8P8W - chains 3 and u of the 58 polymer chains in the assembly; structure by electron microscopy, 8.70 A resolution (very low resolution: no residue pairs are listed; an interface is given only as per-side residue counts).

[Chain 3]
Molecule: 23S ribosomal RNA
From: Mycoplasmoides pneumoniae M129
Sequence (2907 nucleotides; row label = number of the first residue in the row):
     1 UACAAUAAGU UACUAAGGGC UUAUGGUGGA UGCCUUGGCA CUAAUAGGCG AUGAAGGACG
    61 UGUUAACCUG CGAUAAGCUU CGGGUAGGUG GUAAGAACCU CAGAUCCGGA GAUUUCCGAA
   121 UGGAGCAAUC CGGUAGUUGG AAACAGCUAU CAUUAAUUGA UGAAUAAAUA GUCAAUUAAA
   181 GCAAUACGUG GUGAAGUGAA ACAUCUCAGU AGCCACAGGA AAAGAAAACG AAUGUGAUUC
   241 CGUGUGUAGU GGCGAGCGAA AGCGGAACAG GCCAAACUUA UCAUUAGAUA GGGGUUGUAG
   301 GGCUUGCAAU GUGGACUUGA AAACGAUAGA AGAAGCUGUU GGAAAGCAGC GCGCAAAAGG
   361 GUGAUAGCCC CGUAUUUGAA AUUGUUUUCA UACCUAGCGA GAUCCCUGAG UAGCUCGGAA
   421 AACGUUAUUU UGAGUGAAUC UGCCCAGACC AUUGGGUAAG CCUAAAUACU AAUUAGUGAC
   481 CGAUAGCGAA ACAGUACCGU GAGGGAAAGG UGAAAAGAAC CCAGAGAUGG GAGUGAAAUA
   541 GAUUCUGAAA CCAUAUGCCU ACAACGUGUC AGAGCACAUU AAUGUGUGAU GGCGUGCGUU
   601 UUGAAGUAUG AGCCGGCGAG UUAUGAUAGC AAGCGUUAGU UAACCAGGAG AUGGGGAGCU
   661 GUAGCGAAAG CGAGUUUUAA AAGAGCGUUU GUUUGUUAUU AUAGACCCGA AACGGGUUGA
   721 GCUAGUCAUG AGCAGGUUGA AGGUUGAGUA ACAUCAACUG GAGGACCGAA CCGACUCUCG
   781 UUGAAACGAU AGCGGAUGAC UUGUGAUUAG GGGUGAAAUU CCAAUCGAAA UCCGUGAUAG
   841 CUGGUUCUCG UCGAAAUAGC UUUAAGGCUA GCGUGAGAUC ACAAAUAAGU GGAGGUAAAG
   901 CUACUGAAUG UAUGAUGGCG CCACCUAGGC GUACUGAAUA CAAUUAAACU CUGAAUGCCA
   961 UUUAUUUUAU UCUCGCAGUC AGACAGUGGG GGAUAAGCUU CAUUGUCAAG AGGGGAAGAG
  1021 CCCAGAUCAU UAAAUAAGGU CCCCAAAAUA UACUAAGUGG AAAAGGAUGU GAAAGUGCUA
  1081 AAACAGCAAG GAUGUUGGCU UAGAAGCAGC CAUCGUUUAA AGAGUGCGUA ACAGCUCACU
  1141 UGUCGAGUGU UUUUGCGCCG AAGAUGUAAC GGGGCUAAGU AUAUUACCGA AUUUAUGGAU
  1201 AAGAUUUAUA UCUUGUGGUA GACGAGCGUU GUAUUGGAGU UGAAGUCAAA GCGUGAGCAU
  1261 UGGUGGAUCC AAUACAAGUG AGAAUGCCGG CAUGAGUAAC GCUUGGGAGU GAGAAUCUCC
  1321 CAAACCGAUU GACUAAGGUU UCCUGGACCA GGGUCGUCCU UCCAGGGUUA GUCUGGACCU
  1381 AAGCUGAGGC UGAAAAGCGU AGGCGAUGGA CAACAGGUUA AUAUUCCUGU ACUUACAGUU
  1441 AGACUGAUGG AGUGACAAAG AAGGUUUUCC ACCCCCAUAA UUGGAUUUGG GGAUAAAUCA
  1501 UAAGGUGGUA CAAUAGGCAA AUCCGUUGUG CAUAACAUUG AGUGAUGAUG UCGAGUGAAU
  1561 GAGUGAUCAA GUAGCGAAGG UGGUAUUAAU CAUGCUUUCA AGAAAAGCUU CUAGGGUUAA
  1621 UCUAGCUGUA ACCAGUACCG AGAACGAACA CACGUAGUCA AGGAGAGGAU CCUAAGGUUA
  1681 GCGAGUGAAC UAUAGCCAAG GAACUCUGCA AAUUAACCCC GUAAGUUAGC GAGAAGGGGU
  1741 GCUUAUGUAA AAGUAAGCCG CAGUGAAGAA CGAGGGGGGA CUGUUUAACU AAAACACAAC
  1801 UCUAUGCCAA ACCGUAAGGU GAUGUAUAUG GGGUGACACC UGCCCAGUGC UGGAAGGUUA
  1861 AAGAAGGAGG UUAGCGCAAG CGAAGCUUUU AACUGAAGCC CCAGUGAACG GCGGCCGUAA
  1921 CUAUAACGGU CCUAAGGUAG CGAAAUUCCU AGUCGGGUAA AUUCCGUCCC GCUUGAAUGG
  1981 UGUAACCAUC UCUUGACUGU CUCGGCUAUA GACUCGGUGA AAUCCAGGUA CGGGUGAAGA
  2041 CACCCGUUAG GCGCAACGGG ACGGAAAGAC CCCGUGAAGC UUUACUGUAG CUUAAUAUUG
  2101 AUCAGGACAU UAUCAUGUAG AGAAUAGGUA GGAGCAAUCG AUGCAAGUUC GCUAGGACUU
  2161 GUUGAUGCGA AAGGUGGAAU ACUACCCUUG GUUGUGUGCU GUUCUAAUUG GUAACUGUUA
  2221 UCCAGUUUCA AGACAGUGUU AGGUGGGCAG UUUGACUGGG GCGGUCGCCU CCUAAAAGGU
  2281 AACGGAGGCG UACAAAGGUA CCUUCAGUAC GGUUGGAAAU CGUAUGUAGA GUGUAAUGGU
  2341 GUAAGGGUGC UUGACUGUGA GACAUACAGG UCGAACAGGU GAGAAAUCAG GUCAUAGUGA
  2401 UCCGGUGGUC CAGUAUGGAA UGGCCAUCGC UCAACGGAUA AAAGCUACUC CGGGGAUAAC
  2461 AGGCUGAUAC UGCCCAAGAG UUCAUAUCGA CGGCAGUGUU UGGCACCUCG AUGUCGACUC
  2521 AUCUCAUCCU CGAGCUGAAG CAGGUUCGAA GGGUUCGGCU GUUCGCCGAU UAAAGAGAUA
  2581 CGUGAGUUGG GUUCAAACCG UCGUGAGACA GGUUGGUCCC UAUCUAUUGU GCCCGUAGGA
  2641 AGAUUGAAGA GUGUUGCUUC UAGUACGAGA GGACCGAAGC GAGGACACCU CUUAUGCUCC
  2701 AGUUGUAGCG CCAGCUGCAC CGCUGGGUAG UAACGUGUCU AUUAGAUAAA CGCUGAAAGC
  2761 AUCUAAGUGU GAAACUAUCU CAAAGAUUAA UCUUCCCAUU UCGCAAGAAA GUAAGAGCCG
  2821 UCAAAGACGA UGACGUUGAU AGGUUACAGG UGUAAGCAUA GUGAUAUGUU GAGCUGAGUA
  2881 AUACUAAUUG CUCGAGGACU UAUUGGA
Unresolved in the structure: 1-7, 2901-2907
Modified residues: 1MG (1N-methylguanosine-5'-monophosphate) at position 783; OMG (o2'-methylguanosine-5'-monophosphate) at position 2259; 2MA (2-methyladenosine-5'-monophosphate) at position 2511
Bound ions: Mg2+ site 1: A16, G17; Mg2+ site 2 near G196 (its only coordinating residue here); Mg2+ site 3 near U197 (its only coordinating residue here); Mg2+ site 4: A201, C202; Mg2+ site 5 near A222 (its only coordinating residue here); Mg2+ site 6 near A331 (its only coordinating residue here); Mg2+ site 7 near A333 (its only coordinating residue here); Mg2+ site 8 near A366 (its only coordinating residue here); Mg2+ site 9: U428, C445; Mg2+ site 10 near G442 (its only coordinating residue here); Mg2+ site 11: G447, A2415; Mg2+ site 12 near A458 (its only coordinating residue here); 133 more Mg2+ sites not listed; 1 more K+ sites not listed
Small-molecule neighbours: chloramphenicol (CLM): G2068, A2069, A2459, C2460, 2MA_2511, U2512, G2513, U2514, U2593

[Chain u]
Name: 50S ribosomal protein L27
From: Mycoplasmoides pneumoniae M129
UniProtKB: P75458 (RL27_MYCPN); residue numbers follow UniProt; this construct covers 1-104
Chain sequence (104 residues; row label = number of the first residue in the row):
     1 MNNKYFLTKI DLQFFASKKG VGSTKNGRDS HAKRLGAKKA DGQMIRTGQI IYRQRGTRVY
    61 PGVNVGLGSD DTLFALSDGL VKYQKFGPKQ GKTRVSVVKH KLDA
Unresolved in the structure: 1-3

[Interface between chain 3 and chain u]
At this resolution (9 A) residue pairs are not listed: 59 residues of chain 3 and 51 of chain u lie at the interface.

[Summary]
59 residues of chain 3 face 51 of chain u across their interface. Chain 3 binds chloramphenicol. A16(3) and
G17(3) form the Mg2+ site 1. The Mg2+ site 4 is built by A201(3) and C202(3).
Chain 3 is 23S ribosomal RNA and chain u is 50S ribosomal protein L27, both from Mycoplasmoides pneumoniae
M129; the structure, Mycoplasma pneumoniae di-ribosome in chloramphenicol-treated cells (following 70S), was
determined by electron microscopy, deposited together with 8P6P, 8P7X, 8P7Y, 8P8B and 8P8V.
